PDB entry 6GRG | X-ray diffraction, 2.35 A resolution | chains A and 2 of the 5 polymer chains in the assembly

== Chain A ==
Protein: Bacteriocin microcin B17
Source organism: Escherichia coli str. K-12 substr. MG1655
Reference sequence: P05834 (MCBA_ECOLX); aligned to UniProt positions 1-60 over residues 1-60 (the alignment contains insertions or deletions, so no single offset holds)
Amino-acid sequence (68 residues; each row starts with the number of its first residue; numbers below 1 keep their minus sign (Met-7 is residue -7)):
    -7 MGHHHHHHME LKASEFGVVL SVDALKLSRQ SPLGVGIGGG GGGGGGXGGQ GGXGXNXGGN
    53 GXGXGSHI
Not modelled in the structure: -7 to 4, 22-55, 60
Sequence notes: initiating methionine (-7); expression tag (-6 to 0); modified residue (39, 39, 39, 45, 45, 47, 47, 47, 49, 49, 49, 54, 54, 56, 56)
Modified residues: OTZ (2-[2-(aminomethyl)-1,3-oxazol-4-yl]-1,3-thiazole-4-carboxylic acid) at position 39, F75 (2-(aminomethyl)-1,3-thiazole-4-carboxylic acid) at position 45, TOZ (2-[2-(aminomethyl)-1,3-thiazol-4-yl]-1,3-oxazole-4-carboxylic acid) at position 47, TOZ (2-[2-(aminomethyl)-1,3-thiazol-4-yl]-1,3-oxazole-4-carboxylic acid) at position 49, F6N (2-(aminomethyl)-1,3-oxazole-4-carboxylic acid) at position 54, F6N (2-(aminomethyl)-1,3-oxazole-4-carboxylic acid) at position 56
Residues lining bound ligands: FMN (flavin mononucleotide): F6N_56, Gly57, Ser58

== Chain 2 ==
Protein: Microcin B17-processing protein McbB
Source organism: Escherichia coli str. K-12 substr. MG1655
Reference sequence: P23184 (MCBB_ECOLX); residue numbers follow UniProt; this construct covers 1-295
Amino-acid sequence (295 residues; each row starts with the number of its first residue):
     1 MVLPDIKKGK DMINILPFEI ISRNTKTLLI TYISSVDITH EGMKKVLESL RSKQGIISEY
    61 LLDKLLDESL IDKDKGKEFL ITTGVINKTK TSPLWVNSVI ISDVPHLFSN AREQWKCDGV
   121 FVSHIIDIKD NNINVSDSTL IWLHLENYHS DIVKRIYSKF ESNPGVAFIQ SYYLKESFRI
   181 DGVYSPDLGT PCHFCHIERW LSREEKSFRR NEMSWANLLQ LLKKYQMTLP ALALGESERG
   241 FSYHLIKRRL QELTGTSLVK SHVDNFMSSV SADLITCILC KEPVIHWQAC SCLER
Not modelled in the structure: 1-12, 295
Metal / ion sites: Zn2+: Cys192, Cys195, Cys290, Cys292
Residues lining bound ligands: ATP (adenosine-5'-triphosphate): Ser58, Glu59, Tyr60, Thr91
Reported in the primary citation:
  - binding site for the ligand ADP: Leu222

== How chain A and chain 2 interact ==
Contacting residue pairs (15):
  Val11(A) with Met213(2)
  Leu12(A) with Glu212(2); Met213(2); Ser214(2); Asn217(2), hydrogen bond (backbone-side chain); Leu221(2), hydrophobic
  Ser13(A) with Met213(2); Ser214(2); Trp215(2); Leu218(2)
  Val14(A) with Met213(2), hydrogen bond (backbone-backbone); Trp215(2), hydrogen bond (backbone-side chain)
  Asp15(A) with Lys175(2), salt bridge; Trp215(2)
  Lys18(A) with Ile275(2)
Interface residues without a listed pair, chain 2 (10 interface residues in all): Glu176

== Summary ==
6 residues of chain A face 10 of chain 2 across their interface, with 3 hydrogen bonds and 1 salt bridge.
Polar contacts include Asp15(A)-Lys175(2), Leu12(A)-Asn217(2) and Val14(A)-Trp215(2). Chain A binds flavin
mononucleotide. Bound to chain 2: ATP. Cys192(2), Cys195(2), Cys290(2) and Cys292(2) coordinate Zn2+. From the
paper: a binding site for the ligand ADP at Leu222(2).
Here chain A is Bacteriocin microcin B17 and chain 2 is Microcin B17-processing protein McbB, both from
Escherichia coli str. K-12 substr. MG1655. Entry 6GRG (E. coli Microcin synthetase McbBCD complex with
pro-MccB17, ADP and phosphate bound) was determined by X-ray diffraction (same publication as 6GOS, 6GRH and
6GRI).
